1L5U - chains C and A of the 3 polymer chains in the assembly; structure by X-ray diffraction, 1.95 A resolution.

Chain C:
Molecule: 16-nt DNA strand
Sequence (16 nucleotides; each row starts with the number of its first residue):
     1 GACGTACGTG ATCGCA
Unresolved in the structure: 1-2

Chain A:
Molecule: DNA Polymerase I
Organism: Geobacillus stearothermophilus
Notes: EC 2.7.7.7; fragment: Bacillus Fragment (analogous to the E. coli Klenow Fragment)
UniProt: P52026 (DPO1_BACST); residues 304-876 here = UniProt positions 304-876
Amino-acid sequence (580 residues; row label = number of the first residue in the row):
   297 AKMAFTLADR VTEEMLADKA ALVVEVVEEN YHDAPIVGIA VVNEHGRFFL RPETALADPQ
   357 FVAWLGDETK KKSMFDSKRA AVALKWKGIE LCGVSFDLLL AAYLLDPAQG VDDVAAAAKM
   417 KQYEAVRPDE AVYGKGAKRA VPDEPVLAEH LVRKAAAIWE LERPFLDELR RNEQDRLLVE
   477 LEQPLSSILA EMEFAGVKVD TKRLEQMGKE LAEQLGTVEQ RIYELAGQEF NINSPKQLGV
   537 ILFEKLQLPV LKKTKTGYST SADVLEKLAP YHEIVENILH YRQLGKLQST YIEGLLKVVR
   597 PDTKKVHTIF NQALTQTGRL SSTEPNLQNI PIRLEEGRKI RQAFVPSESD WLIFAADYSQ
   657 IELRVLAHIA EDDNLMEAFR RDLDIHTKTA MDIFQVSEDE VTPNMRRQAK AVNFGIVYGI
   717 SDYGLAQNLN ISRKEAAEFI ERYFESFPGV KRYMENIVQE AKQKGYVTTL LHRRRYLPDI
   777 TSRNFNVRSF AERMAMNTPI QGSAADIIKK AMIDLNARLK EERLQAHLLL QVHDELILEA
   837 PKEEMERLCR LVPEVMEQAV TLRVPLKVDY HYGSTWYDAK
Metal / ion sites: Mg2+: Asp653, Tyr654, Asp830

How chain C and chain A interact:
Residue-residue contacts - 42 pairs, chain C then chain A:
  DC3(C) with Ala707(A), hydrogen bond to the base; Gly711(A), base contact; Tyr714(A), base contact; Ile716(A), base contact; Ser717(A), hydrogen bond to the phosphate; Gly720(A), hydrogen bond to the phosphate; Leu721(A), base contact; Asn724(A), base contact; Arg789(A), phosphate contact
  DG4(C) with Arg615(A), base contact; Tyr714(A), stacking on the base; Phe786(A), phosphate contact; Arg789(A), salt bridge to the phosphate; Asn793(A), sugar contact; Gln797(A), hydrogen bond to the base
  DT5(C) with Gln612(A), phosphate contact; Thr613(A), sugar contact; Arg615(A), base contact; Arg771(A), salt bridge to the phosphate; Phe786(A), phosphate contact; Met790(A), phosphate contact; Gln797(A), hydrogen bond to the sugar
  DA6(C) with Leu610(A), sugar contact; Thr611(A), phosphate contact; Gln612(A), hydrogen bond to the phosphate; Ser617(A), phosphate contact
  DC7(C) with Leu610(A), phosphate contact; Ser617(A), hydrogen bond to the phosphate; Ser618(A), sugar contact; Thr619(A), sugar contact; Asn622(A), hydrogen bond to the sugar
  DG8(C) with Lys582(A), base contact; Thr619(A), phosphate contact; Glu620(A), hydrogen bond to the phosphate
  DT9(C) with Ser585(A), phosphate contact; Thr586(A), sugar contact; Gly590(A), phosphate contact
  DG10(C) with Asn529(A), phosphate contact
  DA11(C) with Asn527(A), phosphate contact; Asn529(A), sugar contact; Ser530(A), phosphate contact
  DT12(C) with Ser530(A), phosphate contact
Other interface residues (no listed pair), chain A (36 interface residues in all): Pro531, Gln533, Asn625, Gly715, Tyr719

In short:
Chain C and chain A form an interface of 10 and 36 residues respectively; the contacts include 9 hydrogen
bonds, 2 salt bridges and 1 aromatic stacking contact. Polar pairs include DC3(C)-Ala707(A), DG4(C)-Gln797(A)
and DT5(C)-Gln797(A). Asp653(A), Tyr654(A) and Asp830(A) form the Mg2+ site.
Here chain C is a 16-nt DNA strand and chain A is DNA Polymerase I (Geobacillus stearothermophilus). Entry
1L5U (Crystal Structure of Bacillus DNA Polymerase I Fragment product complex with 12 base pairs of duplex
...) was determined by X-ray diffraction, deposited together with 1L3S, 1L3T, 1L3U, 1L3V and 1LV5.
